7TJS - chains B and F of the 7 polymer chains in the assembly; structure by electron microscopy, 3.20 A resolution.

Chain B:
Molecule: ATP synthase subunit alpha
Source organism: Saccharomyces cerevisiae
UniProt: A0A6A5Q4L9 (A0A6A5Q4L9_YEASX); residues 1-510 here correspond to UniProt positions 36-545 (UniProt number = residue number + 35)
Chain sequence (510 residues; each row starts with the number of its first residue):
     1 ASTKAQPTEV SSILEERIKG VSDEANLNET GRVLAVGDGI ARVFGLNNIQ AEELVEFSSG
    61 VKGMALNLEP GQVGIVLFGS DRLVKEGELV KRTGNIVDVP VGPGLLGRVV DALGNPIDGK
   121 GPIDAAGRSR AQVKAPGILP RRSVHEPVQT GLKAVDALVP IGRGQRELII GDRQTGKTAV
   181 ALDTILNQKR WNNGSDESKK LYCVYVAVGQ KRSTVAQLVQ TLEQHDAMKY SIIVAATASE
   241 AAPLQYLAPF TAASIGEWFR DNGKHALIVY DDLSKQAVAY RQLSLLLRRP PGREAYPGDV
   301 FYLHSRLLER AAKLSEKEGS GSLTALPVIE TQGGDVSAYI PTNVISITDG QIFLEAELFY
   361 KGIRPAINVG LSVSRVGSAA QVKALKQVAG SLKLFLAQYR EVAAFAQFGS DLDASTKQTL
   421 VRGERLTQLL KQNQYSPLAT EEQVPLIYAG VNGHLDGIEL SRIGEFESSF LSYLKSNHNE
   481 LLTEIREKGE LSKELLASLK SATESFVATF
Unresolved in the structure: 1-24, 408-409, 510
Metal / ion sites: Mg2+: Thr178 (together with ATP)
Ligand contacts: ATP (adenosine-5'-triphosphate): Asp172, Arg173, Gln174, Thr175, Gly176, Lys177, Thr178, Ala179, Glu330, Phe359, Arg364, Pro365, Gln432, Asn433, Gln434

Chain F:
Molecule: ATP synthase subunit beta
Source organism: Saccharomyces cerevisiae
Notes: EC 7.1.2.2
UniProt: A0A6A5PX46 (A0A6A5PX46_YEASX); residues 1-478 here correspond to UniProt positions 34-511 (UniProt number = residue number + 33)
Chain sequence (478 residues; numbered 1 to 478; the number before each row is that of its first residue):
     1 ASAAQSTPIT GKVTAVIGAI VDVHFEQSEL PAILNALEIK TPQGKLVLEV AQHLGENTVR
    61 TIAMDGTEGL VRGEKVLDTG GPISVPVGRE TLGRIINVIG EPIDERGPIK SKLRKPIHAD
   121 PPSFAEQSTS AEILETGIKV VDLLAPYARG GKIGLFGGAG VGKTVFIQEL INNIAKAHGG
   181 FSVFTGVGER TREGNDLYRE MKETGVINLE GESKVALVFG QMNEPPGARA RVALTGLTIA
   241 EYFRDEEGQD VLLFIDNIFR FTQAGSEVSA LLGRIPSAVG YQPTLATDMG LLQERITTTK
   301 KGSVTSVQAV YVPADDLTDP APATTFAHLD ATTVLSRGIS ELGIYPAVDP LDSKSRLLDA
   361 AVVGQEHYDV ASKVQETLQT YKSLQDIIAI LGMDELSEQD KLTVERARKI QRFLSQPFAV
   421 AEVFTGIPGK LVRLKDTVAS FKAVLEGKYD NIPEHAFYMV GGIEDVVAKA EKLAAEAN
Unresolved in the structure: 1-7, 476-478

Chain B / chain F interface:
Pairs across the interface (97; chain B residue first):
  Gly45(B) - Arg72(F)  hydrogen bond (backbone-side chain)
  Leu46(B) - Arg72(F)  hydrogen bond (backbone-side chain)
  Asn47(B) - Val71(F)
  Asn47(B) - Arg72(F)
  Asn48(B) - Val71(F)
  Ile49(B) - Leu70(F)
  Ile49(B) - Val71(F)
  Gln50(B) - Gly69(F)
  Gln50(B) - Leu70(F)
  Gln50(B) - Val71(F)
  Ala51(B) - Val16(F)  hydrophobic
  Ala51(B) - Thr67(F)
  Ala51(B) - Glu68(F)
  Ala51(B) - Gly69(F)
  Ala51(B) - Leu70(F)  hydrogen bond (backbone-backbone)
  Glu52(B) - Glu68(F)
  Asn67(B) - Val16(F)
  Asn67(B) - Ile17(F)
  Leu68(B) - Ala15(F)
  Leu68(B) - Val16(F)  hydrogen bond (backbone-backbone)
  Leu68(B) - Ile17(F)
  Leu68(B) - Leu70(F)
  Leu68(B) - Arg72(F)
  Glu69(B) - Thr14(F)
  Glu69(B) - Arg72(F)  hydrogen bond (backbone-side chain)
  Pro70(B) - Thr14(F)
  Pro70(B) - Ala15(F)
  Gly71(B) - Arg72(F)
  Gln72(B) - Arg72(F)
  Val73(B) - Arg72(F)
  Arg130(B) - Glu68(F)  salt bridge
  Gln132(B) - Glu68(F)
  Lys134(B) - Asp65(F)  salt bridge
  Lys134(B) - Asn223(F)
  Lys134(B) - Glu224(F)  salt bridge
  Ala135(B) - Asn223(F)  hydrogen bond (backbone-side chain)
  Pro136(B) - Thr191(F)
  Gly137(B) - Thr191(F)
  Ile138(B) - Thr191(F)
  Ile138(B) - Asn195(F)  hydrogen bond (backbone-side chain)
  Ile138(B) - Phe219(F)  hydrophobic
  Leu139(B) - Asp104(F)
  Leu139(B) - Glu105(F)
  Arg141(B) - Thr191(F)
  Arg141(B) - Asn195(F)
  Ser143(B) - Arg199(F)
  Arg166(B) - Arg190(F)
  Arg166(B) - Arg192(F)
  Pro290(B) - Ala270(F)
  Pro290(B) - Pro276(F)  hydrophobic
  Gly292(B) - Val279(F)
  Arg293(B) - Asp316(F)  salt bridge
  Arg293(B) - Asp319(F)  salt bridge
  Gly298(B) - Glu267(F)
  Asp299(B) - Glu267(F)
  Phe301(B) - Met222(F)  hydrophobic
  Phe301(B) - Arg260(F)
  Phe301(B) - Gln263(F)
  Tyr302(B) - Asn223(F)
  Tyr302(B) - Glu224(F)
  Tyr302(B) - Pro225(F)
  Tyr302(B) - Arg229(F)
  Tyr302(B) - Glu267(F)
  Ser305(B) - Met222(F)  hydrogen bond (side chain-backbone)
  Glu309(B) - Arg190(F)
  Glu309(B) - Thr191(F)  hydrogen bond
  Glu309(B) - Met222(F)
  Glu309(B) - Asn223(F)
  Lys317(B) - Glu105(F)  salt bridge
  Val336(B) - Arg337(F)
  Ser337(B) - Ala314(F)
  Ser337(B) - Asp315(F)
  Thr342(B) - Ala159(F)
  Thr342(B) - Tyr311(F)  hydrogen bond
  Thr342(B) - Ala314(F)
  Asn343(B) - Tyr311(F)
  Ile345(B) - Ala159(F)  hydrophobic
  Ile345(B) - Gly160(F)
  Ile345(B) - Arg190(F)
  Ser346(B) - Ala159(F)
  Ser346(B) - Arg190(F)  hydrogen bond (backbone-side chain)
  Ser346(B) - Met222(F)
  Ser346(B) - Arg260(F)  hydrogen bond
  Ser346(B) - Tyr311(F)
  Ile347(B) - Arg190(F)
  Thr348(B) - Arg190(F)  hydrogen bond (backbone-side chain)
  Asp349(B) - Arg190(F)  salt bridge
  Asp349(B) - Arg192(F)  salt bridge
  Ser374(B) - Phe424(F)
  Arg375(B) - Arg190(F)
  Arg375(B) - Phe424(F)
  Val376(B) - Val423(F)
  Gly377(B) - Phe424(F)
  Ser378(B) - Val423(F)  hydrogen bond (side chain-backbone)
  Gln398(B) - His455(F)
  Glu401(B) - Arg408(F)  salt bridge
  Glu401(B) - Arg412(F)  salt bridge
Interface residues without a listed pair, chain B (63 interface residues in all): Leu66, Ile96, Arg289, Pro291, Arg306, Ala338, Tyr339, Leu371, Ala379, Leu394, Phe405
Interface residues without a listed pair, chain F (58 interface residues in all): Ile95, Ile103, Gly188, Glu189, Gly194, Asp196, Tyr198, Gln221, Pro226, Leu271, Gly280, Pro313, Glu341, Thr425, Ile427

Summary:
Chain B and chain F form an interface of 63 and 58 residues respectively; the contacts include 14 hydrogen
bonds and 10 salt bridges. Polar pairs include Arg130(B)-Glu68(F), Lys134(B)-Asp65(F) and Lys134(B)-Glu224(F).
Ligands of chain B: ATP.
Here chain B is ATP synthase subunit alpha and chain F is ATP synthase subunit beta, both from Saccharomyces
cerevisiae. Entry 7TJS (Yeast ATP synthase F1 region State 1-3catalytic beta_tight closed without exogenous
ATP) was determined by electron microscopy (same publication as 7TJT, 7TJU, 7TJV, 7TJW, 7TJX, 7TJY and 30
further entries).
